8HLE - chains A and B; structure by X-ray diffraction, 1.91 A resolution.

[Chain A (and B)]
Protein: DMSP lyase DddY
From: Acinetobacter bereziniae NIPH 3
Notes: chain B of this document is another copy of the same molecule, construct and numbering; everything in this record applies to it too
Reference sequence: N8X9V6 (N8X9V6_ACIBZ); residues 1-401 here = UniProt positions 1-401
Sequence (407 residues; numbered 1 to 407; the number before each row is that of its first residue):
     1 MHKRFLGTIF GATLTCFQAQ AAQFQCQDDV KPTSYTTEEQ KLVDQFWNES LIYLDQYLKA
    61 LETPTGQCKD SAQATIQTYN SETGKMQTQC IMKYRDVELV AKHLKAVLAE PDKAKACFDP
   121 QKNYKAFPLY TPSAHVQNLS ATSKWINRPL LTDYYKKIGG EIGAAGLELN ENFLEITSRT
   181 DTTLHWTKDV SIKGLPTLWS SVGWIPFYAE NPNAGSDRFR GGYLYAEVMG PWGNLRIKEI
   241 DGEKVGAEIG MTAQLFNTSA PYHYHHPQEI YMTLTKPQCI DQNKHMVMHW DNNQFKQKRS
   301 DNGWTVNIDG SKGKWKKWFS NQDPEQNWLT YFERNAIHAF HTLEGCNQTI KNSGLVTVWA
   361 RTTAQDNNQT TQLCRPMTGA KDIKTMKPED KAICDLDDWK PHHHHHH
Disordered / not traced: 1-21, 402-407
Cystine bridges: Cys26-Cys117, Cys68-Cys90, Cys279-Cys346, Cys374-Cys394
Differences from the reference sequence: engineered mutation Ala260 (Tyr in N8X9V6); expression tag (402-407)
Bound ions: Zn2+: His265, Glu269, His338 (together with Dimethylsulfoxonium propionate)
Ligand contacts: Dimethylsulfoxonium propionate (LNI; 3-[dimethyl(oxidanyl)-$L4-sulfanyl]propanoic acid): Phe207, Tyr208, Tyr223, Tyr225, Thr252, His263, His265, Glu269, Tyr271, His338, Phe340, Trp359, Arg361, Thr371

[Interface between chain A and chain B]
Contacting residue pairs - 13 pairs, chain A then chain B:
  Ile52(A) - Thr349(B)
  Leu139(A) - Ile280(B)
  Lys188(A) - Gln348(B)
  Lys188(A) - Thr349(B)
  Asp189(A) - Gln348(B)  hydrogen bond (backbone-backbone)
  Asp189(A) - Thr349(B)  hydrogen bond (backbone-side chain)
  Lys193(A) - Gly345(B)
  Lys193(A) - Cys346(B)  hydrogen bond (backbone-backbone)
  Gly194(A) - Gly345(B)
  Gly194(A) - Cys346(B)
  Gly194(A) - Thr349(B)  hydrogen bond (backbone-side chain)
  Leu195(A) - Thr349(B)
  Pro196(A) - Cys279(B)  hydrophobic
Also at the interface, not in a pair above, chain A (13 interface residues in all): Lys41, Gln45, Glu49, Asn138, Thr197
Also at the interface, not in a pair above, chain B (8 interface residues in all): Lys276, Gln278

[In short]
13 residues of chain A face 8 of chain B across their interface; the contacts include 4 hydrogen bonds. Polar
pairs include Asp189(A)-Thr349(B), Gly194(A)-Thr349(B) and Asp189(A)-Gln348(B). Bound to chain A:
Dimethylsulfoxonium propionate. The Zn2+ site is built by His265(A), Glu269(A) and His338(A).
Chain A and chain B are both DMSP lyase DddY (Acinetobacter bereziniae NIPH 3); the structure, Structure of
DddY-DMSOP complex, was determined by X-ray diffraction (same publication as 8HLF).
